4XLS - chains F and O of the 9 polymer chains in the assembly; structure by X-ray diffraction, 4.01 A resolution (low resolution: residue-level contacts below are approximate; hydrogen-bond / salt-bridge calls are withheld).

== Chain F ==
Name: RNA polymerase sigma factor SigA
Organism: Thermus aquaticus
Notes: fragment: 92-438
Reference sequence: Q9EZJ8 (SIGA_THEAQ); residues 92-438 here = UniProt positions 92-438
Sequence (347 residues; numbered 92 to 438; the number before each row is that of its first residue):
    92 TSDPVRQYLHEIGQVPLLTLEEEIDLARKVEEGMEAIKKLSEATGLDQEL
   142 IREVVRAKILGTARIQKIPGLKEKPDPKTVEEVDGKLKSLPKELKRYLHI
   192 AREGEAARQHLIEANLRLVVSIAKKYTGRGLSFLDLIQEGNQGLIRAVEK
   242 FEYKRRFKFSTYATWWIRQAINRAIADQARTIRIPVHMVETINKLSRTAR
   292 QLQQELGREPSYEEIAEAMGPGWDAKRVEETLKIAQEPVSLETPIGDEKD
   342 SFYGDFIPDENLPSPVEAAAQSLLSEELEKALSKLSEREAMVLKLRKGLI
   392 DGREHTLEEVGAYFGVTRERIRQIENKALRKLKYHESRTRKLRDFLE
Unresolved in the structure: 92-93
UniProt features mapped onto this chain:
  - DNA-binding region: Leu-398 to Asn-417 (H-T-H motif)
  - region: Ser-93 to Ile-128 (Sigma-70 factor domain-1)
  - motif: Asp-226 to Gln-229 (Interaction with polymerase core subunit RpoC)

== Chain O ==
Molecule: 30-nt DNA strand
Sequence (30 nucleotides; numbered 1 to 30; the number before each row is that of its first residue):
     1 CTTGACAAAAGTGTTAAATTGTGCTATACT

== How chain F and chain O interact ==
Pairs across the interface (54):
  Leu-109(F) / DT30(O)
  Glu-114(F) / DT30(O)
  Ala-205(F) / DT30(O)
  Asn-206(F) / DT30(O)
  Arg-208(F) / DT30(O)
  Leu-209(F) / DT30(O)
  Arg-237(F) / DC24(O)
  Lys-241(F) / DC24(O)
  Lys-241(F) / DT25(O)
  Lys-241(F) / DA26(O)
  Phe-242(F) / DA26(O)
  Glu-243(F) / DA26(O)
  Arg-246(F) / DA26(O)
  Phe-248(F) / DA26(O)
  Phe-248(F) / DT27(O)
  Phe-248(F) / DA28(O)
  Lys-249(F) / DA28(O)
  Lys-249(F) / DC29(O)
  Lys-249(F) / DT30(O)
  Ser-251(F) / DA28(O)
  Ser-251(F) / DC29(O)
  Ser-251(F) / DT30(O)
  Thr-252(F) / DA26(O)
  Thr-252(F) / DT27(O)
  Thr-252(F) / DA28(O)
  Thr-252(F) / DC29(O)
  Tyr-253(F) / DT25(O)
  Tyr-253(F) / DA26(O)
  Thr-255(F) / DC29(O)
  Trp-256(F) / DT25(O)
  Trp-257(F) / DC24(O)
  Trp-257(F) / DT25(O)
  Gln-260(F) / DC24(O)
  Gln-260(F) / DT25(O)
  Arg-264(F) / DT22(O)
  Arg-264(F) / DG23(O)
  Arg-264(F) / DC24(O)
  Arg-274(F) / DG21(O)
  Pro-276(F) / DT20(O)
  Pro-276(F) / DG21(O)
  Val-277(F) / DG21(O)
  Val-277(F) / DT22(O)
  His-278(F) / DT20(O)
  Arg-379(F) / DC1(O)
  Val-407(F) / DT2(O)
  Thr-408(F) / DT2(O)
  Thr-408(F) / DT3(O)
  Arg-409(F) / DA5(O)
  Glu-410(F) / DT2(O)
  Glu-410(F) / DT3(O)
  Arg-411(F) / DC1(O)
  Arg-411(F) / DT2(O)
  Gln-414(F) / DC1(O)
  Gln-414(F) / DT2(O)
Interface residues without a listed pair, chain F (34 interface residues in all): Leu-108, Arg-247
Interface residues without a listed pair, chain O (18 interface residues in all): DG4, DC6, DT19

== Summary ==
34 residues of chain F face 18 of chain O across their interface.
Chain F is RNA polymerase sigma factor SigA (Thermus aquaticus) and chain O is a 30-nt DNA strand; the
structure, Crystal structure of T. aquaticus transcription initiation complex with CarD containing upstream
fork promoter, was determined by X-ray diffraction (same publication as 4XLR and 4XAX).
